4MS3 - chains A and B; structure by X-ray diffraction, 2.50 A resolution.

== Chain A ==
Protein: Gamma-aminobutyric acid type B receptor subunit 1
Organism: Homo sapiens
Notes: fragment: extracellular domain ()
Reference sequence: Q9UBS5 (GABR1_HUMAN); residues 48-459 here = UniProt positions 48-459
Amino-acid sequence (420 residues; each row starts with the number of its first residue):
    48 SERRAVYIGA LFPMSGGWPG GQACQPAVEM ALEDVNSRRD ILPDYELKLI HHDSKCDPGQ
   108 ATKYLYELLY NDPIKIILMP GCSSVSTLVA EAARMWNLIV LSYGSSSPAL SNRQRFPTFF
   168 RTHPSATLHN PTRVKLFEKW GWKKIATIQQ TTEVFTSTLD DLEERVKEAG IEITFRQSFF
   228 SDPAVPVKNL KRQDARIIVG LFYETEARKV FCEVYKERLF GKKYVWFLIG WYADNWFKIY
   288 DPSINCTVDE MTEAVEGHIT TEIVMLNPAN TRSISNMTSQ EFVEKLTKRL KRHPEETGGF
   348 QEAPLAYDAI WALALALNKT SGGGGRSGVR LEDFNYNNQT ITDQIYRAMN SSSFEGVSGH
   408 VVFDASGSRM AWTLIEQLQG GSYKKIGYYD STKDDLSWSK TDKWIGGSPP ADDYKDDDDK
Unresolved in the structure: 48-49, 85-91, 338-343, 369-376, 466-467
Construct notes: expression tag (460-467)
Cystine bridges: Cys103-Cys129, Cys259-Cys293
Ligand contacts: gamma-amino-butanoic acid (ABU): Trp65, Cys129, Ser130, Gly151, Ser152, Ser153, Ser154, His170, Val201, Tyr250, Trp278, Glu349
Reported in the primary citation:
  - binding site for gamma-amino-butanoic acid: Trp65, Tyr250, Trp278
  - mutagenesis - W65A, H170A, Y250A (more than 100-fold), W278A: decreased signaling in response to gamma-amino-butanoic acid
  - mutagenesis - T198A, S225A: decreased signaling
  - mutagenesis - W278A: decreased binding to [3H]CGP54626ANT

== Chain B ==
Protein: Gamma-aminobutyric acid type B receptor subunit 2
Organism: Homo sapiens
Notes: fragment: extracellular domain
Reference sequence: O75899 (GABR2_HUMAN); residue numbers follow UniProt; this construct covers 42-466
Amino-acid sequence (433 residues; numbered 42 to 474; the number before each row is that of its first residue):
    42 WARGAPRPPP SSPPLSIMGL MPLTKEVAKG SIGRGVLPAV ELAIEQIRNE SLLRPYFLDL
   102 RLYDTECDNA KGLKAFYDAI KYGPNHLMVF GGVCPSVTSI IAESLQGWNL VQLSFAATTP
   162 VLADKKKYPY FFRTVPSDNA VNPAILKLLK HYQWKRVGTL TQDVQRFSEV RNDLTGVLYG
   222 EDIEISDTES FSNDPCTSVK KLKGNDVRII LGQFDQNMAA KVFCCAYEEN MYGSKYQWII
   282 PGWYEPSWWE QVHTEANSSR CLRKNLLAAM EGYIGVDFEP LSSKQIKTIS GKTPQQYERE
   342 YNNKRSGVGP SKFHGYAYDG IWVIAKTLQR AMETLHASSR HQRIQDFNYT DHTLGRIILN
   402 AMNETNFFGV TGQVVFRNGE RMGTIKFTQF QDSREVKVGE YNAVADTLEI INDTIRFQGS
   462 EPPKDDYKDD DDK
Unresolved in the structure: 42-49, 292-301, 468-474
Construct notes: expression tag (467-474)
Swiss-Prot annotation at these positions:
  - glycosylation (N-linked (GlcNAc...) asparagine): Asn90, Asn298, Asn389, Asn404, Asn453
  - mutagenesis: Tyr118 (Y118A: Impairs interaction with GABBR1. Decreases signaling via G-proteins)
Cystine bridges: Cys108-Cys135, Cys237-Cys266, Cys265-Cys302
Covalent attachments: N-acetylglucosamine (NAG) linked to Asn404
Reported in the primary citation:
  - mutagenesis - D204A, Q206A, N213A, S233A: decreased signaling in response to agonist

== Interface between chain A and chain B ==
Contacting residue pairs (57):
  Pro105(A) with Glu144(B)
  Gly106(A) with Glu144(B); Ser145(B)
  Thr109(A) with Leu114(B); Tyr118(B), hydrogen bond (backbone-side chain); Ser145(B); Trp149(B)
  Lys110(A) with Gly148(B); Trp149(B)
  Leu112(A) with Tyr118(B)
  Tyr113(A) with Tyr118(B); Ile121(B); Lys122(B); Trp149(B), hydrophobic
  Tyr117(A) with Lys115(B); Tyr118(B); Asp119(B), hydrogen bond; Lys122(B), hydrogen bond (backbone-side chain)
  Leu135(A) with Ile141(B), hydrophobic
  Glu138(A) with Asn110(B), hydrogen bond; Ala111(B)
  Ala139(A) with Leu114(B), hydrophobic
  Arg141(A) with Asp109(B), salt bridge; Ala111(B)
  Met142(A) with Ala111(B); Lys115(B)
  Trp143(A) with Lys115(B); Tyr118(B), hydrophobic
  Gln196(A) with Asp204(B), hydrogen bond
  Thr198(A) with Gln206(B), hydrogen bond
  Glu210(A) with Ser233(B), hydrogen bond
  Thr221(A) with Lys242(B), hydrogen bond (backbone-side chain)
  Phe222(A) with Thr229(B)
  Arg223(A) with Asp204(B); Ser231(B); Ser233(B)
  Gln224(A) with Asp204(B)
  Ser225(A) with Asp204(B), hydrogen bond; Ser209(B); Asn213(B), hydrogen bond (backbone-side chain)
  Phe226(A) with Glu210(B); Asn213(B)
  Phe227(A) with Val162(B), hydrophobic; Asp165(B); Lys168(B); Gln206(B); Glu210(B), hydrogen bond (backbone-side chain)
  Val232(A) with Arg212(B); Asn213(B); Thr216(B)
  Asn236(A) with Arg212(B); Thr229(B)
  Arg239(A) with Ile226(B), hydrogen bond (side chain-backbone); Thr229(B)
  Gln240(A) with Asp228(B); Thr229(B), hydrogen bond (side chain-backbone); Glu230(B)
Other interface residues (no listed pair), chain A (31 interface residues in all): Leu116, Leu206, Ser228, Pro233
Other interface residues (no listed pair), chain B (33 interface residues in all): Lys112, Phe232

== Summary ==
31 residues of chain A face 33 of chain B across their interface, with 13 hydrogen bonds and 1 salt bridge.
Polar contacts include Arg141(A)-Asp109(B), Thr109(A)-Tyr118(B) and Tyr117(A)-Asp119(B). The paper reports a
binding site for gamma-amino-butanoic acid at Trp65(A), Tyr250(A) and Trp278(A); W65A, H170A and Y250A of
chain A, among others, reduce signaling in response to gamma-amino-butanoic acid; 10 substitutions were tested
in all.
Chain A is Gamma-aminobutyric acid type B receptor subunit 1 and chain B is Gamma-aminobutyric acid type B
receptor subunit 2, both from Homo sapiens; the structure, Crystal structure of the extracellular domain of
human GABA(B) receptor bound to the endogenous agonist GABA, was determined by X-ray diffraction together with
4MQE, 4MQF, 4MR7, 4MR8, 4MR9, 4MRM, 4MS1 and 4MS4 from the same study.
